PDB entry 7MGW | electron microscopy, 3.50 A resolution | chains B and C of the 3 polymer chains in the assembly

[Chain B]
Name: variable domain of 15B8 antibody Fab heavy chain
Organism: Mus musculus
Notes: antibody fragment or engineered binder
Amino-acid sequence (118 residues; row label = number of the first residue in the row):
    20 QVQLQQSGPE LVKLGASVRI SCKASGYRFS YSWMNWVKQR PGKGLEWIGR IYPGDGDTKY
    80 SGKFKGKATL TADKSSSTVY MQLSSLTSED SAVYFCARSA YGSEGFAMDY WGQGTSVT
Disulfides: Cys41-Cys115

[Chain C]
Name: variable domain of 15B8 antiboty Fab light chain
Organism: Mus musculus
Notes: antibody fragment or engineered binder
Amino-acid sequence (110 residues; each row starts with the number of its first residue):
    21 DIVLTQSPAS LAVSLGQRAT ISCRASESVD NYGISFLNWF QQKPGQPPKL LIYAASNQGS
    81 GVPARFSGSG SGTYFSLNIH PMEEDDTAVY FCQQTKGVSW TFGGGTKVEI
Disulfides: Cys43-Cys112

[Chain B / chain C interface]
Pairs across the interface (29):
  Asn54(B) - Trp120(C)
  Val56(B) - Phe122(C)  hydrophobic
  Gln58(B) - Gln62(C)  hydrogen bond
  Gly63(B) - Phe111(C)
  Leu64(B) - Phe111(C)  hydrophobic
  Leu64(B) - Phe122(C)  hydrophobic
  Trp66(B) - Trp120(C)
  Arg69(B) - Val118(C)
  Arg69(B) - Trp120(C)
  Ser80(B) - Ser119(C)  hydrogen bond
  Phe114(B) - Pro68(C)
  Ala119(B) - Tyr73(C)  hydrophobic
  Glu123(B) - Tyr73(C)
  Glu123(B) - Ala74(C)
  Gly124(B) - Asn58(C)
  Gly124(B) - Thr115(C)
  Phe125(B) - Asn58(C)  hydrogen bond (backbone-side chain)
  Phe125(B) - Thr115(C)
  Ala126(B) - Asn58(C)
  Ala126(B) - Leu70(C)  hydrophobic
  Met127(B) - Phe60(C)  hydrophobic
  Met127(B) - Leu70(C)
  Met127(B) - Gln113(C)
  Met127(B) - Phe122(C)  hydrophobic
  Asp128(B) - Leu70(C)
  Asp128(B) - Tyr73(C)
  Trp130(B) - Phe60(C)  hydrophobic
  Trp130(B) - Pro68(C)
  Gly131(B) - Pro67(C)
Interface residues without a listed pair, chain B (21 interface residues in all): Glu65, Lys78, Ser118

[Overview]
The interface between chain B and chain C involves 21 residues on one side and 15 on the other, with 3
hydrogen bonds. Polar pairs include Gln58(B)-Gln62(C), Ser80(B)-Ser119(C) and Phe125(B)-Asn58(C).
Here chain B is variable domain of 15B8 antibody Fab heavy chain and chain C is variable domain of 15B8
antiboty Fab light chain, both from Mus musculus. Entry 7MGW (5-HT bound serotonin transporter reconstituted
in lipid nanodisc in NaCl in occluded conformation) was determined by electron microscopy together with 7LI6,
7LI7, 7LI8, 7LI9 and 7LIA from the same study.
